3GCB - chain A; structure by X-ray diffraction, 1.87 A resolution.

# Chain A
Protein: GAL6
From: Saccharomyces cerevisiae
Notes: EC 3.4.22.-
UniProt: Q01532 (BLH1_YEAST); numbering as in UniProt (aligned over 3-453)
Chain sequence (470 residues; row label = number of the first residue in the row; numbers below 1 keep their minus sign (Met-16 is residue -16)):
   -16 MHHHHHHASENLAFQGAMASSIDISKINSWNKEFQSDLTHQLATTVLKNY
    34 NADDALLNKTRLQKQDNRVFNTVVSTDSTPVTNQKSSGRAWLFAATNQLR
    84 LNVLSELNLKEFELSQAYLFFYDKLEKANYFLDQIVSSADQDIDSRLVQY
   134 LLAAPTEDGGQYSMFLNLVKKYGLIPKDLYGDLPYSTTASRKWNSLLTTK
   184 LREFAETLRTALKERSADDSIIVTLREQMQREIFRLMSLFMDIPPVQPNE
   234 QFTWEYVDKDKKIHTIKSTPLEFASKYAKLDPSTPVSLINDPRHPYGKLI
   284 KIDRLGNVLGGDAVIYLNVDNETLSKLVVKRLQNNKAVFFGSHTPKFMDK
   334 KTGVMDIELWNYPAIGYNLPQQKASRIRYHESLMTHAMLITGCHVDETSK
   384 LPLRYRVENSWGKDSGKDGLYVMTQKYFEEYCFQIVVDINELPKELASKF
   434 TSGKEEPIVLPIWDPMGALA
Disordered / not traced: -16 to -5
Construct notes: engineered mutation Ala73 (Cys in Q01532)
What the authors report for this chain:
  - catalytic residues: Gln67
  - contacts within the chain: Gln67-Ala453, Ala73-Ala453 (backbone contact), His369-Ala453
  - conformationally variable residues (loop rearrangement, side-chain flip): Met367, Gly450, Ala453
  - mutagenesis - C73A: abolished catalytic activity
  - catalytic residues: His369 (proposed by the authors, not directly observed)

# Summary
From the paper: catalytic residues Gln67 and His369; C73A abolishes catalytic activity.
Chain A is GAL6 (Saccharomyces cerevisiae); the structure, GAL6 (yeast bleomycin hydrolase) mutant
C73A/deltak454, was determined by X-ray diffraction together with 1A6R from the same study.
